9GUT - chains A and Q of the 24 polymer chains in the assembly; structure by electron microscopy, 2.80 A resolution.

== Chain A ==
Molecule: 16S ribosomal RNA
Source organism: Escherichia coli K-12
Sequence (3082 nucleotides; each row starts with the number of its first residue):
     1 AAAUUGAAGAGUUUGAUCAUGGCUCAGAUUGAACGCUGGCGGCAGGCCUA
    51 ACACAUGCAAGUCGAACGGUAACAGGAAGAAGCUUGCUUCUUUGCUGACG
   101 AGUGGCGGACGGGUGAGUAAUGUCUGGGAAACUGCCUGAUGGAGGGGGAU
   151 AACUACUGGAAACGGUAGCUAAUACCGCAUAACGUCGCAAGACCAAAGAG
   201 GGGUACCUUCGGGCCUCUUGCCAUCGGAUGUGCCCAGAUGGGAUUAGCUA
   251 GUAGGUGGGGUAACGGCUCACCUAGGCGACGAUCCCUAGCUGGUCUGAGA
   301 GGAUGACCAGCCACACUGGAACUGAGACACGGUCCAGACUCCUACGGGAG
   351 GCAGCAGUGGGGAAUAUUGCACAAUGGGCGCAAGCCUGAUGCAGCCAUGC
   401 CGCGUGUAUGAAGAAGGCCUUCGGGUUGUAAAGUACUUUCAGCGGGGAGG
   451 AAGGGAGUAAAGUUAAUACCUUUGCUCAUUGACGUUACCCGCAGAAGAAG
   501 CACCGGCUAACUCCGUGCCAGCAGCCXCGGUAAUACGGAGGGUGCAAGCG
   551 UUAAUCGGAAUUACUGGGCGUAAAGCGCACGCAGGCGGUUUGUUAAGUCA
   601 GAUGUGAAAUCCCCGGGCUCAACCUGGGAACUGCAUCUGAUACUGGCAAG
   651 CUUGAGUCUCGUAGAGGGGGGUAGAAUUCCAGGUGUAGCGGUGAAAUGCG
   701 UAGAGAUCUGGAGGAAUACCGGUGGCGAAGGCGGCCCCCUGGACGAAGAC
   751 UGACGCUCAGGUGCGAAAGCGUGGGGAGCAAACAGGAUUAGAUACCCUGG
   801 UAGUCCACGCCGUAAACGAUGUCGACUUGGAGGUUGUGCCCUUGAGGCGU
   851 GGCUUCCGGAGCUAACGCGUUAAGUCGACCGCCUGGGGAGUACGGCCGCA
   901 AGGUUAAAACUCAAAUGAAUUGACGGGGGCCCGCACAAGCGGUGGAGCAU
   951 GUGGUUUAAUUCGAUGXAACGCGAAGAACCUUACCUGGUCUUGACAUCCA
  1001 CGGAAGUUUUCAGAGAUGAGAAUGUGCCUUCGGGAACCGUGAGACAGGUG
  1051 CUGCAUGGCUGUCGUCAGCUCGUGUUGUGAAAUGUUGGGUUAAGUCCCGC
  1101 AACGAGCGCAACCCUUAUCCUUUGUUGCCAGCGGUCCGGCCGGGAACUCA
  1151 AAGGAGACUGCCAGUGAUAAACUGGAGGAAGGUGGGGAUGACGUCAAGUC
  1201 AUCAUGGCCCUUACGACCAGGGCUACACACGUGCUACAAUGGCGCAUACA
  1251 AAGAGAAGCGACCUCGCGAGAGCAAGCGGACCUCAUAAAGUGCGUCGUAG
  1301 UCCGGAUUGGAGUCUGCAACUCGACUCCAUGAAGUCGGAAUCGCUAGUAA
  1351 UCGUGGAUCAGAAUGCCACGGUGAAUACGUUCCCGGGCCUUGUACACACC
  1401 GCCCGUXACACCAUGGGAGUGGGUUGCAAAAGAAGUAGGUAGCUUAACCU
  1451 UCGGGAGGGCGCUUACCACUUUGUGAUUCAUGACUGGGGUGAAGUCGUAA
  1501 CAAGGUAACCGUAGGGGAACCUGCGGUUGGAUCACCUCCUUAAAUUGAAG
  1551 AGUUUGAUCAUGGCUCAGAUUGAACGCUGGCGGCAGGCCUAACACAUGCA
  1601 AGUCGAACGGUAACAGGAAGAAGCUUGCUUCUUUGCUGACGAGUGGCGGA
  1651 CGGGUGAGUAAUGUCUGGGAAACUGCCUGAUGGAGGGGGAUAACUACUGG
  1701 AAACGGUAGCUAAUACCGCAUAACGUCGCAAGACCAAAGAGGGGUACCUU
  1751 CGGGCCUCUUGCCAUCGGAUGUGCCCAGAUGGGAUUAGCUAGUAGGUGGG
  1801 GUAACGGCUCACCUAGGCGACGAUCCCUAGCUGGUCUGAGAGGAUGACCA
  1851 GCCACACUGGAACUGAGACACGGUCCAGACUCCUACGGGAGGCAGCAGUG
  1901 GGGAAUAUUGCACAAUGGGCGCAAGCCUGAUGCAGCCAUGCCGCGUGUAU
  1951 GAAGAAGGCCUUCGGGUUGUAAAGUACUUUCAGCGGGGAGGAAGGGAGUA
  2001 AAGUUAAUACCUUUGCUCAUUGACGUUACCCGCAGAAGAAGCACCGGCUA
  2051 ACUCCGUGCCAGCAGCCXCGGUAAUACGGAGGGUGCAAGCGUUAAUCGGA
  2101 AUUACUGGGCGUAAAGCGCACGCAGGCGGUUUGUUAAGUCAGAUGUGAAA
  2151 UCCCCGGGCUCAACCUGGGAACUGCAUCUGAUACUGGCAAGCUUGAGUCU
  2201 CGUAGAGGGGGGUAGAAUUCCAGGUGUAGCGGUGAAAUGCGUAGAGAUCU
  2251 GGAGGAAUACCGGUGGCGAAGGCGGCCCCCUGGACGAAGACUGACGCUCA
  2301 GGUGCGAAAGCGUGGGGAGCAAACAGGAUUAGAUACCCUGGUAGUCCACG
  2351 CCGUAAACGAUGUCGACUUGGAGGUUGUGCCCUUGAGGCGUGGCUUCCGG
  2401 AGCUAACGCGUUAAGUCGACCGCCUGGGGAGUACGGCCGCAAGGUUAAAA
  2451 CUCAAAUGAAUUGACGGGGGCCCGCACAAGCGGUGGAGCAUGUGGUUUAA
  2501 UUCGAUGXAACGCGAAGAACCUUACCUGGUCUUGACAUCCACGGAAGUUU
  2551 UCAGAGAUGAGAAUGUGCCUUCGGGAACCGUGAGACAGGUGCUGCAUGGC
  2601 UGUCGUCAGCUCGUGUUGUGAAAUGUUGGGUUAAGUCCCGCAACGAGCGC
  2651 AACCCUUAUCCUUUGUUGCCAGCGGUCCGGCCGGGAACUCAAAGGAGACU
  2701 GCCAGUGAUAAACUGGAGGAAGGUGGGGAUGACGUCAAGUCAUCAUGGCC
  2751 CUUACGACCAGGGCUACACACGUGCUACAAUGGCGCAUACAAAGAGAAGC
  2801 GACCUCGCGAGAGCAAGCGGACCUCAUAAAGUGCGUCGUAGUCCGGAUUG
  2851 GAGUCUGCAACUCGACUCCAUGAAGUCGGAAUCGCUAGUAAUCGUGGAUC
  2901 AGAAUGCCACGGUGAAUACGUUCCCGGGCCUUGUACACACCGCCCGUXAC
  2951 ACCAUGGGAGUGGGUUGCAAAAGAAGUAGGUAGCUUAACCUUCGGGAGGG
  3001 CGCUUACCACUUUGUGAUUCAUGACUGGGGUGAAGUCGUAACAAGGUAAC
  3051 CGUAGGGGAACCUGCGGUUGGAUCACCUCCUU
Disordered / not traced: 1492-1493, 1542-3082
Modified positions: PSU (pseudouridine-5'-monophosphate) at position 516, G7M (N7-methyl-guanosine-5'-monophosphate) at position 527, 2MG (2N-methylguanosine-5'-monophosphate) at position 966, 5MC (5-methylcytidine-5'-monophosphate) at position 967, 2MG (2N-methylguanosine-5'-monophosphate) at position 1207, 4OC (4n,o2'-methylcytidine-5'-monophosphate) at position 1402, 5MC (5-methylcytidine-5'-monophosphate) at position 1407, UR3 (3-methyluridine-5'-monophoshate) at position 1498, 2MG (2N-methylguanosine-5'-monophosphate) at position 1516, MA6 (6N-dimethyladenosine-5'-monophoshate) at position 1518, MA6 (6N-dimethyladenosine-5'-monophoshate) at position 1519, PSU (pseudouridine-5'-monophosphate) at position 2057, G7M (N7-methyl-guanosine-5'-monophosphate) at position 2068, 2MG (2N-methylguanosine-5'-monophosphate) at position 2507, 5MC (5-methylcytidine-5'-monophosphate) at position 2508, 2MG (2N-methylguanosine-5'-monophosphate) at position 2748, 4OC (4n,o2'-methylcytidine-5'-monophosphate) at position 2943, 5MC (5-methylcytidine-5'-monophosphate) at position 2948, UR3 (3-methyluridine-5'-monophoshate) at position 3039, 2MG (2N-methylguanosine-5'-monophosphate) at position 3057, MA6 (6N-dimethyladenosine-5'-monophoshate) at position 3059, MA6 (6N-dimethyladenosine-5'-monophoshate) at position 3060
Covalent attachments: covalent link 2MG_1516-MA6_1519
Bound ions: Mg2+ site 1 near G21 (its only coordinating residue here); Mg2+ site 2: C48, G115; Mg2+ site 3 near A53 (its only coordinating residue here); Mg2+ site 4: A59, U387; Mg2+ site 5 near G100 (its only coordinating residue here); Mg2+ site 6: A109, G331; Mg2+ site 7 near G111 (its only coordinating residue here); Mg2+ site 8: G115, G117, G289; Mg2+ site 9: A116, G117, G289; Mg2+ site 10 near G145 (its only coordinating residue here); Mg2+ site 11 near A171 (its only coordinating residue here); Mg2+ site 12: A174, C175; 73 more Mg2+ sites not listed

== Chain Q ==
Protein: 30S ribosomal protein S16
Source organism: Escherichia coli K-12
UniProt: P0A7T3 (RS16_ECOLI); residues 1-82 here = UniProt positions 1-82
Chain sequence (82 residues; numbered 1 to 82; the number before each row is that of its first residue):
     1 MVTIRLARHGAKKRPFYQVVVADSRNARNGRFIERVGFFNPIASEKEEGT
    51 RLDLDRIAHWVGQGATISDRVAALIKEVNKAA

== How chain A and chain Q interact ==
Residue-residue contacts - 74 pairs, chain A then chain Q:
  C43(A) with Lys12(Q), salt bridge to the phosphate
  A44(A) with Lys12(Q), phosphate contact
  C110(A) with Arg25(Q), hydrogen bond to the sugar
  G111(A) with Arg25(Q), sugar contact; Ala27(Q), sugar contact
  G134(A) with Arg25(Q), base contact
  C135(A) with Met1(Q), base contact
  C136(A) with Met1(Q), sugar contact; Gly64(Q), hydrogen bond to the sugar; Thr66(Q), sugar contact
  U137(A) with Gly62(Q), sugar contact; Gly64(Q), sugar contact
  G227(A) with Gln63(Q), hydrogen bond to the sugar
  A228(A) with Val2(Q), sugar contact; Trp60(Q), sugar contact; Gln63(Q), sugar contact
  U229(A) with Val2(Q), sugar contact; Asp23(Q), sugar contact; Ile33(Q), sugar contact; Trp60(Q), phosphate contact
  G230(A) with Asp23(Q), sugar contact; Arg25(Q), hydrogen bond to the sugar; Arg31(Q), salt bridge to the phosphate
  U231(A) with Arg31(Q), salt bridge to the phosphate
  A309(A) with Asn29(Q), sugar contact; Gly30(Q), phosphate contact
  G310(A) with Gly30(Q), phosphate contact; Arg31(Q), hydrogen bond to the phosphate
  C311(A) with Arg31(Q), salt bridge to the phosphate
  A374(A) with Tyr17(Q), hydrogen bond to the sugar; Arg70(Q), phosphate contact
  U375(A) with Leu6(Q), hydrogen bond to the sugar; Tyr17(Q), sugar contact; Arg28(Q), hydrogen bond to the base; Arg70(Q), salt bridge to the phosphate
  G376(A) with Arg5(Q), hydrogen bond to the phosphate; Leu6(Q), hydrogen bond to the phosphate; Arg28(Q), sugar contact; Ser68(Q), hydrogen bond to the phosphate
  G377(A) with Thr3(Q), phosphate contact; Arg5(Q), salt bridge to the phosphate; Ser24(Q), sugar contact
  U390(A) with Arg28(Q), hydrogen bond to the sugar
  G391(A) with Arg8(Q), hydrogen bond to the phosphate; Arg28(Q), salt bridge to the phosphate
  C392(A) with Arg8(Q), salt bridge to the phosphate; Lys12(Q), phosphate contact; Lys13(Q), hydrogen bond to the phosphate
  A393(A) with Lys12(Q), salt bridge to the phosphate
  G450(A) with Pro15(Q), sugar contact; Pro41(Q), sugar contact
  A451(A) with Arg70(Q), salt bridge to the phosphate
  A452(A) with Arg70(Q), hydrogen bond to the sugar; Ala73(Q), sugar contact
  U473(A) with Lys76(Q), salt bridge to the phosphate
  G474(A) with Lys80(Q), salt bridge to the phosphate
  C483(A) with Lys13(Q), sugar contact
  A608(A) with Phe32(Q), sugar contact
  G616(A) with Glu47(Q), hydrogen bond to the sugar
  G617(A) with Arg14(Q), sugar contact; Ser44(Q), phosphate contact; Glu47(Q), sugar contact
  C618(A) with Arg14(Q), sugar contact
  C623(A) with Ala11(Q), sugar contact
  C624(A) with Gly10(Q), phosphate contact
  U625(A) with His9(Q), phosphate contact; Gly10(Q), hydrogen bond to the phosphate; Phe16(Q), phosphate contact
  G626(A) with Gln18(Q), hydrogen bond to the phosphate; Arg35(Q), salt bridge to the phosphate; Phe38(Q), sugar contact; Arg51(Q), hydrogen bond to the sugar
  G627(A) with Arg35(Q), salt bridge to the phosphate; Arg51(Q), salt bridge to the phosphate
Also at the interface, not in a pair above, chain A (43 interface residues in all): G112, G378, G449, G453
Also at the interface, not in a pair above, chain Q (45 interface residues in all): Asn26, Ile42, Val71

== Summary ==
Chain A and chain Q form an interface of 43 and 45 residues respectively, with 19 hydrogen bonds and 15 salt
bridges. Polar pairs include U375(A)-Arg28(Q), C110(A)-Arg25(Q) and C136(A)-Gly64(Q). The Mg2+ site 2 is built
by C48(A) and G115(A).
Chain A is 16S ribosomal RNA and chain Q is 30S ribosomal protein S16, both from Escherichia coli K-12; the
structure, 30S mRNA delivery complex (bS1 resolved), was determined by electron microscopy, deposited together
with 9GUP, 9GUQ, 9GUR, 9GUS, 9GUU, 9GUV, 9GUW and 9GUX.
